PDB entry 7WUJ | electron microscopy, 3.30 A resolution | chains A and E of the 6 polymer chains in the assembly

Chain A:
Name: mini-Gs
Source organism: Homo sapiens
Sequence (361 residues; each row starts with the number of its first residue; note: 26 numbers in that range are skipped by the numbering (no residue carries them; nothing is unmodelled there)):
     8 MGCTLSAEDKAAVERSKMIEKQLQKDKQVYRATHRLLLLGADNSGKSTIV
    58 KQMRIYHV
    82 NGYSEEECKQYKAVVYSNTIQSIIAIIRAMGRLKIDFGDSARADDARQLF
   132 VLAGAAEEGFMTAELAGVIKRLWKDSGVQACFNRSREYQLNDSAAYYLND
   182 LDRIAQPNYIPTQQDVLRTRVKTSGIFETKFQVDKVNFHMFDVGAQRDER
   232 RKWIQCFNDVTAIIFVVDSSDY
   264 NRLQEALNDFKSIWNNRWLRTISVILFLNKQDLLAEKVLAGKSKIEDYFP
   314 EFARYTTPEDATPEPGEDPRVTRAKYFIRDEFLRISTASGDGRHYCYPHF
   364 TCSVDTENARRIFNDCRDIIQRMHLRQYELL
Disordered / not traced: 8-9, 82-201, 264-265, 325-328

Chain E:
Name: Adhesion G-protein coupled receptor G4, Uncharacterized protein
Source organism: Homo sapiens
UniProt: chimeric construct of Q8IZF6, A0A366VY15: residues 2720-3080 from Q8IZF6 (AGRG4_HUMAN) positions 2720-3080 (same numbers); residues 3099-3334 from A0A366VY15 positions 1-236 (UniProt number = residue number - 3098)
Sequence (631 residues; each row starts with the number of its first residue):
  2704 MKTIIALSYIFCLVFAHLTHFGVLMDLSRSTVDSVNEQILALITYTGCGI
  2754 SSIFLGVAVVTYIAFHKLRKDYPAKILINLCTALLMLNLVFLINSWLSSF
  2804 QKVGVCITAAVALHYFLLVSFTWMGLEAVHMYLALVKVFNIYIPNYILKF
  2854 CLVGWGIPAIMVAITVSVKKDLYGTLSPTTPFCWIKDDSIFYISVVAYFC
  2904 LIFLMNLSMFCTVLVQLNSVKSQIQKTRRKMILHDLKGTMSLTFLLGLTW
  2954 GFAFFAWGPMRNFFLYLFAIFNTLQGFFIFVFHCVMKESVREQWQIHLCC
  3004 GWLRLDNSSDGSSRCQIKVGYKQEGLKKIFEHKLLTPSLKSTATSSTFKS
  3054 LGSAQGTPSEISFPNDDFDKDPYCSSPHHHHHHHHGSAENLYFQGMVSKG
  3104 EEDNMAIIKEFMRFKVHMEGSVNGHEFEIEGEGEGRPYEGTQTAKLKVTK
  3154 GGPLPFAWDILSPQFMYGSKAYVKHPADIPDYLKLSFPEGFKWERVMNFE
  3204 DGGVVTVTQDSSLQDGEFIYKVKLRGTNFPSDGPVMQKKTMGWEASSERM
  3254 YPEDGALKGEIKQRLKLKDGGHYDAEVKTTYKAKKPVQLPGAYNVNIKLD
  3304 ITSHNEDYTIVEQYERAEGRHSTGGMDELYK
Disordered / not traced: 2704-2721, 2736, 2879-2883, 2926-2930, 3000-3334
Cystine bridges: Cys2809-Cys2886
Sequence notes: expression tag (2704-2719); linker (3081-3098)
UniProt features mapped onto this chain:
  - region: His2723 to Thr2734 (Stachel)
  - site: Leu2721, Thr2722 (Cleavage)

Chain A / chain E interface:
Contacting residue pairs (46; chain A residue first):
  Lys34(A) - Tyr2845(E)  hydrogen bond
  Gln35(A) - Tyr2845(E)
  Gln35(A) - Pro2847(E)
  Arg38(A) - Tyr2845(E)
  Ala39(A) - Asn2843(E)
  His41(A) - Phe2842(E)
  Lys216(A) - Asn2843(E)  hydrogen bond (backbone-side chain)
  Val217(A) - Phe2842(E)  hydrophobic
  Val217(A) - Asn2843(E)
  Phe219(A) - Phe2842(E)  hydrophobic
  Phe376(A) - Phe2842(E)  hydrophobic
  Cys379(A) - Phe2842(E)
  Arg380(A) - Val2839(E)  hydrogen bond (side chain-backbone)
  Arg380(A) - Val2841(E)
  Arg380(A) - Phe2842(E)
  Ile383(A) - Val2841(E)
  Ile383(A) - Phe2842(E)  hydrophobic
  Gln384(A) - Leu2838(E)
  Gln384(A) - Val2841(E)
  Gln384(A) - Gln2919(E)  hydrogen bond
  Gln384(A) - Val2923(E)
  Arg385(A) - Val2923(E)
  His387(A) - Ala2837(E)  hydrogen bond (side chain-backbone)
  His387(A) - Leu2838(E)
  His387(A) - Ile2844(E)
  Leu388(A) - Leu2838(E)  hydrophobic
  Leu388(A) - Leu2920(E)  hydrophobic
  Leu388(A) - Val2923(E)  hydrophobic
  Gln390(A) - Asp2774(E)
  Gln390(A) - Pro2776(E)
  Gln390(A) - Lys2990(E)  hydrogen bond (backbone-side chain)
  Tyr391(A) - Pro2776(E)  hydrophobic
  Tyr391(A) - Glu2830(E)  hydrogen bond
  Tyr391(A) - His2833(E)  hydrogen bond
  Tyr391(A) - Met2834(E)
  Tyr391(A) - Leu2838(E)  hydrophobic
  Tyr391(A) - Leu2948(E)  hydrophobic
  Tyr391(A) - His2986(E)  hydrogen bond (backbone-side chain)
  Glu392(A) - Met2989(E)
  Glu392(A) - Lys2990(E)
  Leu393(A) - Val2916(E)  hydrophobic
  Leu393(A) - Leu2920(E)  hydrophobic
  Leu393(A) - His2937(E)  hydrogen bond (backbone-side chain)
  Leu393(A) - Gly2941(E)
  Leu393(A) - Ser2944(E)
  Leu394(A) - Leu2920(E)  hydrophobic
Also at the interface, not in a pair above, chain A (22 interface residues in all): Asp381
Also at the interface, not in a pair above, chain E (28 interface residues in all): Lys2840, Ser2922, Leu2945

Overview:
22 residues of chain A face 28 of chain E across their interface; the contacts include 10 hydrogen bonds.
Polar contacts include Lys34(A)-Tyr2845(E), Lys216(A)-Asn2843(E) and Arg380(A)-Val2839(E).
Chain A is mini-Gs and chain E is Adhesion G-protein coupled receptor G4, Uncharacterized protein, both from
Homo sapiens; the structure, Tethered peptide activation mechanism of adhesion GPCRs ADGRG2 and ADGRG4, was
determined by electron microscopy, deposited together with 7WUI and 7WUQ.
